PDB entry 9ISM | electron microscopy, 2.78 A resolution | chains A and B of the 4 polymer chains in the assembly

[Chain A]
Molecule: Methanol dehydrogenase, alpha subunit
From: Methylorubrum extorquens
Notes: EC 1.1.2.-
UniProtKB: A0A1P8QPB7 (A0A1P8QPB7_METEX); residues -26 to 599 here correspond to UniProt positions 1-626 (UniProt number = residue number + 27)
Sequence (632 residues; each row starts with the number of its first residue; numbers below 1 keep their minus sign (Met-26 is residue -26)):
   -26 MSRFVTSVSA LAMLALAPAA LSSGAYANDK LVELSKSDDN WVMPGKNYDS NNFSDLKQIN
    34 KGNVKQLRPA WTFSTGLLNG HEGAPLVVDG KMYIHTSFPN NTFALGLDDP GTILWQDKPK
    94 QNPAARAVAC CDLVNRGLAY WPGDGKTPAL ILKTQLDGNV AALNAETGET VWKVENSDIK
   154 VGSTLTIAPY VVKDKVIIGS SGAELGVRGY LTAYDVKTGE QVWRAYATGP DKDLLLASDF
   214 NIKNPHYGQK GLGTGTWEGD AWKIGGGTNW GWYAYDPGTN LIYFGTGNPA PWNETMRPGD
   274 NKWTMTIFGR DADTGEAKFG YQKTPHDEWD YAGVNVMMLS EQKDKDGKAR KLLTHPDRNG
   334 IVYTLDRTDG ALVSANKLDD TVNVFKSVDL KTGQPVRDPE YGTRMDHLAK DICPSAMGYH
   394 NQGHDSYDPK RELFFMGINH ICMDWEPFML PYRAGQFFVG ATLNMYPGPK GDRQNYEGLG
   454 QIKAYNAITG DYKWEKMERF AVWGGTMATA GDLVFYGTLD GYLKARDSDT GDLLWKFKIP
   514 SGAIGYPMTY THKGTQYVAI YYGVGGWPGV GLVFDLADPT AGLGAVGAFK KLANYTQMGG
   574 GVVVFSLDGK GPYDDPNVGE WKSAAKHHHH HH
Not modelled in the structure: -26 to 0, 596-605
Disulfide bonds: Cys386-Cys415
Sequence notes: expression tag (600-605)

[Chain B]
Molecule: Methanol oxidation protein MxaJ
From: Methylorubrum extorquens
UniProtKB: A0A2N9AKP6 (A0A2N9AKP6_METEX); residues -32 to 267 here correspond to UniProt positions 1-300 (UniProt number = residue number + 33)
Sequence (300 residues; each row starts with the number of its first residue; numbers below 1 keep their minus sign (Met-32 is residue -32)):
   -32 MSLVNGRRRT AASVVALTAA LTALAALCAP AQAQDTKATS KAAEAAKPDA GTLRVCAAEQ
    28 PPLSMKDGSG LENRIATTVA EAMGRKAQFV WLGKPAIYLV RDGLEKKTCD VVIGLDADDP
    88 RVLTSKPYYR SGYVFLTRAD KDLDIKSWSD PRLKEVSHMV VGFGTPGEAM LKDIGRYEED
   148 MAYLYSLVNF RAPRNQYTQI DPARMVSEVA TGKAEVGVAF GPDVARYVRD SSTKLRMTPV
   208 PDDTQASDGR KMPQSFDQAM GVRKDDTALK AEIDAALEKA KPKIEAILKE EGVPVLPVSN
Not modelled in the structure: -32 to 17, 267
Disulfide bonds: Cys23-Cys76
Sequence notes: conflict Leu-9 (Phe24 in A0A2N9AKP6), Pro87 (Ala120 in A0A2N9AKP6), Glu122 (Asp155 in A0A2N9AKP6)

[Interface between chain A and chain B]
Contacting residue pairs (45; chain A residue first):
  Cys103(A) with Arg158(B)
  Lys153(A) with Phe157(B)
  Val154(A) with Phe157(B)
  Gly155(A) with Phe157(B)
  Leu178(A) with Met148(B); Tyr152(B), hydrophobic; Phe157(B), hydrophobic
  Asp233(A) with Glu145(B)
  Ile237(A) with Met148(B), hydrophobic
  Trp265(A) with Arg161(B)
  Asp303(A) with Arg161(B), salt bridge
  Phe421(A) with Asn162(B)
  Leu423(A) with Tyr65(B), hydrophobic
  Pro424(A) with Ile64(B); Arg88(B)
  Tyr425(A) with Gln27(B), hydrogen bond; Ala63(B); Ile64(B), hydrophobic; Tyr164(B)
  Arg426(A) with Gly81(B); Asp83(B); Phe187(B); Gln225(B), hydrogen bond
  Ala427(A) with Tyr100(B), hydrogen bond (backbone-side chain); Phe187(B), hydrophobic; Phe223(B), hydrophobic
  Gly428(A) with Gly131(B); Pro133(B); Phe223(B)
  Gln429(A) with Phe130(B); Gly131(B); Thr132(B); Tyr164(B), hydrogen bond; Gln166(B)
  Phe430(A) with Gly131(B)
  Phe431(A) with Arg161(B); Asn162(B); Gln163(B)
  Gly433(A) with Arg161(B)
  Ala434(A) with Arg161(B); Asn162(B)
  Thr435(A) with Asn162(B)
  Thr553(A) with Asn162(B)
  Leu556(A) with Arg161(B); Asn162(B)
Also at the interface, not in a pair above, chain A (30 interface residues in all): Ala100, Val101, Ile152, Ala176, Lys236, Leu436
Also at the interface, not in a pair above, chain B (30 interface residues in all): Leu30, Arg68, Leu82, Ser153, Asn156

[Summary]
The chain A/chain B interface involves 30 residues from each chain, with 4 hydrogen bonds and 1 salt bridge.
Polar contacts include Asp303(A)-Arg161(B), Tyr425(A)-Gln27(B) and Arg426(A)-Gln225(B).
Here chain A is Methanol dehydrogenase, alpha subunit and chain B is Methanol oxidation protein MxaJ, both
from Methylorubrum extorquens. Entry 9ISM (Cryo-EM structure of MxaF/MxaJ complex) was determined by electron
microscopy together with 9ISO from the same study.
